PDB entry 3S16 | X-ray diffraction, 3.24 A resolution | chains B and C of the 12 polymer chains in the assembly

== Chain B ==
Name: DNA-directed RNA polymerase II subunit RPB2
From: Saccharomyces cerevisiae
Notes: EC 2.7.7.6
UniProt: P08518 (RPB2_YEAST); numbering as in UniProt (aligned over 1-1224)
Chain sequence (1224 residues; numbered 1 to 1224; the number before each row is that of its first residue):
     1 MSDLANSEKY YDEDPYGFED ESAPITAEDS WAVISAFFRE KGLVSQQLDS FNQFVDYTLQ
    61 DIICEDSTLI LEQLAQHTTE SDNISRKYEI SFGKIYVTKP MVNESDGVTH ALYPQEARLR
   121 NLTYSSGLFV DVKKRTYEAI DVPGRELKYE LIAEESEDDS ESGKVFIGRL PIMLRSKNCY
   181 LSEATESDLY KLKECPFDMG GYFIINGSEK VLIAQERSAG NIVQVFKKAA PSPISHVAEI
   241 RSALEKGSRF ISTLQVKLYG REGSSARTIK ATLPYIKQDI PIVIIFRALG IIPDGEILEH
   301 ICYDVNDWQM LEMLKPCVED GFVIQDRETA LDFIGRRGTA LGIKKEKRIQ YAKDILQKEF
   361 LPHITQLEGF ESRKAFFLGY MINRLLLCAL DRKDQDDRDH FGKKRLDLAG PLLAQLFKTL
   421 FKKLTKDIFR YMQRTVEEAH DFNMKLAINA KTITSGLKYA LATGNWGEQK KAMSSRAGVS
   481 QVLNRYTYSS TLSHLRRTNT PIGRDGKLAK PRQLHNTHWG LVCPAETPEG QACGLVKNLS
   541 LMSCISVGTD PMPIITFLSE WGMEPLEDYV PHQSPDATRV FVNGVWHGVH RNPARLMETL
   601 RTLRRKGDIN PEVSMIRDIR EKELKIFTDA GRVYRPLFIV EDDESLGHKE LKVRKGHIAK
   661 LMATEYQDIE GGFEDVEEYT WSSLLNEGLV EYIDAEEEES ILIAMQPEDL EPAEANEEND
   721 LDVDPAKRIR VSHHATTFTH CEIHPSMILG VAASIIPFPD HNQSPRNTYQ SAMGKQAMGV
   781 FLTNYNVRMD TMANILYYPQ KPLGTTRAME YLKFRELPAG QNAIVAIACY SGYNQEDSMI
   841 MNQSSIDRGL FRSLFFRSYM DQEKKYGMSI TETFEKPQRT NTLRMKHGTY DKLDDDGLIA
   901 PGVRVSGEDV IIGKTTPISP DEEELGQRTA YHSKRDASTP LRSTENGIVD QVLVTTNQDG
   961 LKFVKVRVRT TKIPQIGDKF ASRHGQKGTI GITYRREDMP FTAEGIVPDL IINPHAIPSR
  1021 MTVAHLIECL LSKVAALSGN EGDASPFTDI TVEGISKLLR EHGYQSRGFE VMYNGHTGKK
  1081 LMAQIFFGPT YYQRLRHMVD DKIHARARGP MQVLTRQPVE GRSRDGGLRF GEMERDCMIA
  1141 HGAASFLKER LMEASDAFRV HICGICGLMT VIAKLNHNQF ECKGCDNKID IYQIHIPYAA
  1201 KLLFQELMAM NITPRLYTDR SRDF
Not modelled in the structure: 1-19, 71-88, 142-163, 336-344, 438-445, 503-508, 669-677, 716-721, 920-932
Ion coordination: Zn2+: C1163, C1166, C1182, C1185

== Chain C ==
Name: DNA-directed RNA polymerase II subunit RPB3
From: Saccharomyces cerevisiae
UniProt: P16370 (RPB3_YEAST); numbering as in UniProt (aligned over 1-318)
Chain sequence (318 residues; numbered 1 to 318; the number before each row is that of its first residue):
     1 MSEEGPQVKI REASKDNVDF ILSNVDLAMA NSLRRVMIAE IPTLAIDSVE VETNTTVLAD
    61 EFIAHRLGLI PLQSMDIEQL EYSRDCFCED HCDKCSVVLT LQAFGESEST TNVYSKDLVI
   121 VSNLMGRNIG HPIIQDKEGN GVLICKLRKG QELKLTCVAK KGIAKEHAKW GPAAAIEFEY
   181 DPWNKLKHTD YWYEQDSAKE WPQSKNCEYE DPPNEGDPFD YKAQADTFYM NVESVGSIPV
   241 DQVVVRGIDT LQKKVASILL ALTQMDQDKV NFASGDNNTA SNMLGSNEDV MMTGAEQDPY
   301 SNASQMGNTG SGGYDNAW
Not modelled in the structure: 1-2, 269-318
Ion coordination: Zn2+: C86, C88, C92, C95
Curated features (UniProtKB/Swiss-Prot):
  - binding site (Zn(2+)): C86, C88, C92, C95
  - modified residue: S2 (N-acetylserine)
  - natural variant: A30 (A30D: In mutant RPB3-1)
  - mutagenesis: K9 (K9E: Transcript termination readthrough)

== Chain B / chain C interface ==
Pairs across the interface (76; chain B residue first):
  N786(B) with V57(C)
  Y797(B) with E61(C); F62(C)
  Y798(B) with F62(C); R66(C), hydrogen bond
  S844(B) with A168(C)
  D847(B) with H65(C); H167(C), salt bridge; A168(C), hydrogen bond (side chain-backbone)
  R848(B) with H65(C); L69(C)
  G849(B) with H65(C)
  R852(B) with H65(C), hydrogen bond
  I948(B) with E61(C)
  R969(B) with A59(C); D60(C), salt bridge; E61(C), salt bridge
  T970(B) with E61(C)
  T971(B) with E61(C), hydrogen bond
  R995(B) with K165(C)
  R996(B) with I38(C); A173(C); A174(C), hydrogen bond (side chain-backbone)
  E997(B) with R34(C), hydrogen bond (backbone-side chain); R35(C); I38(C); A39(C)
  D998(B) with R35(C), salt bridge
  F1001(B) with R34(C); F178(C), hydrophobic
  A1003(B) with E177(C); F178(C), hydrogen bond (backbone-backbone)
  E1004(B) with E177(C)
  G1005(B) with I176(C)
  R1060(B) with K199(C), hydrogen bond (side chain-backbone); P202(C)
  G1063(B) with P202(C)
  Q1065(B) with E200(C); W201(C)
  R1067(B) with E194(C), salt bridge
  F1069(B) with W192(C), hydrophobic; W201(C), hydrophobic
  E1070(B) with W201(C)
  V1071(B) with Y191(C), hydrophobic
  Y1073(B) with F178(C); E179(C); Y180(C), hydrophobic
  G1075(B) with N31(C); R34(C), hydrogen bond (backbone-side chain); R35(C), hydrogen bond (backbone-side chain)
  H1076(B) with N31(C), hydrogen bond (backbone-side chain); R35(C)
  T1077(B) with L27(C); N31(C)
  G1078(B) with L27(C); N31(C), hydrogen bond (backbone-side chain); F178(C); Y180(C)
  K1079(B) with L27(C); Y180(C); H188(C)
  K1080(B) with Y180(C), hydrogen bond (backbone-side chain); D181(C), hydrogen bond (side chain-backbone); N184(C); H188(C)
  L1081(B) with H188(C); T189(C), hydrogen bond (backbone-side chain)
  M1082(B) with K187(C); H188(C); T189(C), hydrogen bond (backbone-side chain); D190(C), hydrogen bond (backbone-backbone)
  Q1084(B) with T189(C), hydrogen bond; D190(C), hydrogen bond (side chain-backbone); Y191(C); W192(C); W201(C)
Interface residues without a listed pair, chain B (42 interface residues in all): L854, M999, Y1064, N1074, A1083
Interface residues without a listed pair, chain C (38 interface residues in all): A175

== Summary ==
42 residues of chain B and 38 residues of chain C are in contact, with 19 hydrogen bonds and 5 salt bridges.
Polar contacts include D847(B)-H167(C), R969(B)-D60(C) and R969(B)-E61(C). From UniProt: 4 Zn2+-binding
residues and one mutagenesis site on chain C.
Chain B is DNA-directed RNA polymerase II subunit RPB2 and chain C is DNA-directed RNA polymerase II subunit
RPB3, both from Saccharomyces cerevisiae; the structure, RNA Polymerase II Initiation Complex with an 8-nt
RNA, was determined by X-ray diffraction, deposited together with 3RZD, 3RZO, 3S14, 3S15, 3S17, 3S1M and 5
further entries.
